PDB entry 7PBX | electron microscopy, 3.43 A resolution | chains Ac and Ad of the 21 polymer chains in the assembly

== Chain Ac (and Ad) ==
Protein: 60 kDa chaperonin
Source organism: Escherichia coli (strain K12)
Notes: chain Ad of this document is another copy of the same molecule, construct and numbering; everything in this record applies to it too
UniProt: P0A6F5 (CH60_ECOLI); numbering as in UniProt (aligned over 2-525)
Sequence (524 residues; each row starts with the number of its first residue):
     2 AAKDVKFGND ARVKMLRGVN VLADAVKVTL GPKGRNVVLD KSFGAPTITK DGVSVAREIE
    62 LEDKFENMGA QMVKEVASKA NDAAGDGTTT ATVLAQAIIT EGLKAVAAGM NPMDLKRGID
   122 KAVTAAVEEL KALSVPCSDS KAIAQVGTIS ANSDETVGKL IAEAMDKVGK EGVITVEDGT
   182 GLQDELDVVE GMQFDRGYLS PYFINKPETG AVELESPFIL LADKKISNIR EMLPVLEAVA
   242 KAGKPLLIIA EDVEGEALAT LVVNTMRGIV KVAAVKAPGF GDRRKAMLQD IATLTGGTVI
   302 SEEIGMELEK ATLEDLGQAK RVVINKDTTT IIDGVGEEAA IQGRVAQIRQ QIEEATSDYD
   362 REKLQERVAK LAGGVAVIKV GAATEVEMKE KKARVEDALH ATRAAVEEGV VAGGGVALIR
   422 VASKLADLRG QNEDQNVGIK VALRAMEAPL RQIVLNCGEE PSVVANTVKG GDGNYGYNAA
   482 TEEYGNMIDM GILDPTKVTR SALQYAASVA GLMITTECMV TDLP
Bound ions: Mg2+: D87 (together with ADP)
Residues lining bound ligands: ADP (adenosine-5'-diphosphate): T30, L31, G32, P33, D87, G88, T89, T90, T91, G414, G415, I454, Y478, N479, A480, A481, M488, I493, D495

== How chain Ac and chain Ad interact ==
Residue-residue contacts (7):
  R452(Ac) - E461(Ad)  salt bridge
  S463(Ac) - E461(Ad)
  S463(Ac) - S463(Ad)  hydrogen bond
  S463(Ac) - V464(Ad)
  V464(Ac) - S463(Ad)
  V464(Ac) - N467(Ad)
  N467(Ac) - V464(Ad)
Also at the interface, not in a pair above, chain Ac (5 interface residues in all): E461

== Overview ==
The interface between chain Ac and chain Ad involves 5 residues on one side and 4 on the other; the contacts
include 1 hydrogen bond and 1 salt bridge. Polar contacts include R452(Ac)-E461(Ad) and S463(Ac)-S463(Ad).
Ligands of chain Ac: ADP.
Chain Ac and chain Ad are both 60 kDa chaperonin (Escherichia coli (strain K12)); the structure, Cryo-EM
structure of the GroEL-GroES complex with ADP bound to both rings ("tight" conformation), was determined by
electron microscopy, deposited together with 7PBJ.
